Entry 4K09 (X-ray diffraction, 2.11 A resolution); this record covers chains A and B.

Chain A (and B):
Molecule: BbTX-II
Source organism: Bothrops brazili
Notes: chain B of this document is another copy of the same molecule, construct and numbering; everything in this record applies to it too
Amino-acid sequence (121 residues; each row starts with the number of its first residue; note: 12 numbers in that range are skipped by the numbering (no residue carries them; nothing is unmodelled there)):
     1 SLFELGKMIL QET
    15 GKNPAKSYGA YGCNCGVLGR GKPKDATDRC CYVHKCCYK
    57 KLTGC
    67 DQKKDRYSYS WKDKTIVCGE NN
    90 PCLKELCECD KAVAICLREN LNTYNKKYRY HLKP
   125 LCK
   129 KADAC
Disulfides: C27-C126, C29-C45, C44-C105, C50-C133, C51-C98, C61-C91, C84-C96

Chain A / chain B interface:
Contacting residue pairs (13):
  L2(A) with G33(B)
  G6(A) with P123(B)
  K7(A) with P123(B)
  L10(A) with L121(B), hydrophobic
  N17(A) with Y119(B), hydrogen bond (side chain-backbone); H120(B); L121(B)
  P18(A) with L121(B)
  A19(A) with K122(B)
  K20(A) with Y119(B)
  V31(A) with K69(B)
  L32(A) with K69(B)
  H120(A) with A19(B)
Also at the interface, not in a pair above, chain A (12 interface residues in all): G23
Also at the interface, not in a pair above, chain B (11 interface residues in all): L2, A24, V31

In short:
12 residues of chain A face 11 of chain B across their interface; the contacts include 1 hydrogen bond. Its
one hydrogen-bonded contact is N17(A)-Y119(B).
Chain A and chain B are both BbTX-II (Bothrops brazili); the structure, Crystal structure of BbTX-II from
Bothrops brazili venom, was determined by X-ray diffraction (same publication as 4K06).
